Entry 6GYL (electron microscopy, 4.80 A resolution (low resolution: residue-level contacts below are approximate; hydrogen-bond / salt-bridge calls are withheld)); this record covers chains O and T of the 22 polymer chains in the assembly.

[Chain O]
Molecule: TATA-box-binding protein
From: Saccharomyces cerevisiae (strain ATCC 204508 / S288c)
Reference sequence: P13393 (TBP_YEAST); numbering as in UniProt (aligned over 1-240)
Chain sequence (240 residues; each row starts with the number of its first residue):
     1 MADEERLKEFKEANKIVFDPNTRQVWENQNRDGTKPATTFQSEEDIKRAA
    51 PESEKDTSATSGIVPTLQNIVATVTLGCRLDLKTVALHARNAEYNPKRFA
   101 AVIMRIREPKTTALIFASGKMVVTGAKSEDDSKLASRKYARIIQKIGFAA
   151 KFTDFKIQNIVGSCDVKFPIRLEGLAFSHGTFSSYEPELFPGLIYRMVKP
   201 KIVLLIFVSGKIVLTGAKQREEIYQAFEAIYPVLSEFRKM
Disordered / not traced: 1-60

[Chain T]
Molecule: GAT1 promoter DNA
Sequence (56 nucleotides; row label = number of the first residue in the row):
    26 GCTAATACCGGGGCCGGGAGTGGCACACACCTATATATATGTGGCTGGGC
    76 CGGGCA

[How chain O and chain T interact]
Pairs across the interface (24):
  Gln-68(O) / DT61(T)
  Gln-68(O) / DA62(T)
  Asn-69(O) / DA60(T)
  Asn-69(O) / DT61(T)
  Val-71(O) / DA60(T)
  Arg-98(O) / DT57(T)
  Arg-98(O) / DA58(T)
  Arg-98(O) / DT59(T)
  Phe-99(O) / DA58(T)
  Ile-103(O) / DA58(T)
  Ile-103(O) / DT59(T)
  Arg-105(O) / DT59(T)
  Arg-105(O) / DA60(T)
  Thr-112(O) / DA60(T)
  Leu-114(O) / DA58(T)
  Leu-114(O) / DT59(T)
  Thr-124(O) / DA60(T)
  Lys-127(O) / DT61(T)
  Val-161(O) / DT61(T)
  Ser-163(O) / DA62(T)
  Ser-209(O) / DA64(T)
  Lys-211(O) / DT63(T)
  Lys-211(O) / DA64(T)
  Val-213(O) / DA62(T)
Other interface residues (no listed pair), chain O (21 interface residues in all): Asn-95, Phe-116, Pro-191, Leu-205, Phe-207

[Summary]
21 residues of chain O and 8 residues of chain T are in contact.
Here chain O is TATA-box-binding protein (Saccharomyces cerevisiae (strain ATCC 204508 / S288c)) and chain T
is GAT1 promoter DNA. Entry 6GYL (Structure of a yeast closed complex with distorted DNA (core CCdist)) was
determined by electron microscopy (same publication as 6GYK and 6GYM).
